PDB entry 8PHV | X-ray diffraction, 1.97 A resolution | chains A and B

[Chain A]
Molecule: Cell division cycle protein 123 homolog
From: Homo sapiens
Reference sequence: O75794 (CD123_HUMAN); residue numbers follow UniProt; this construct covers 1-336
Chain sequence (356 residues; each row starts with the number of its first residue; numbers below 1 keep their minus sign (Mse-19 is residue -19)):
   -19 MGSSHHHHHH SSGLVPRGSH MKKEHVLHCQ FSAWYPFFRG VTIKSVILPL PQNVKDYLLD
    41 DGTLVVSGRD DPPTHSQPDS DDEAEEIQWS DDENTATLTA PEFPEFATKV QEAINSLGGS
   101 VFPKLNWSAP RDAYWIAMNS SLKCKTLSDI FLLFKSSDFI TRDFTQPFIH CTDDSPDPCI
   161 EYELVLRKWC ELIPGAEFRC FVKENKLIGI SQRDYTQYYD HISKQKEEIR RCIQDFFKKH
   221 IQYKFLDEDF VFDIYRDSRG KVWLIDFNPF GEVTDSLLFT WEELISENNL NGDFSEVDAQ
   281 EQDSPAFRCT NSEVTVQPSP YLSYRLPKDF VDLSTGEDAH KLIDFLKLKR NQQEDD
Disordered / not traced: -19 to 0, 50-66, 71-74, 294-299, 311-317
Modified / non-standard residues: Mse-19 (selenomethionine); Mse1 (selenomethionine; parent Met); Mse118 (selenomethionine; parent Met)
Construct notes: initiating methionine (-19); expression tag (-18 to 0)
Residues lining bound ligands: ATP (adenosine-5'-triphosphate): Ile23, Phe102, Lys104, Trp107, Ser108, Ala109, Arg111, Arg167, Lys168, Trp169, Cys170, Leu172, Glu177, Arg179, Arg193, Asp233, Ile245, Asp246, Asn248
UniProt features mapped onto this chain:
  - binding site (ATP): Lys104, Trp107, Ala109, Arg111, Arg167, Lys168, Trp169, Cys170, Glu177, Arg179, Arg193, Asp233, Asp246, Asn248
  - binding site (Mg(2+)): Asp246, Asn248
  - modified residue: Ser60 (Phosphoserine)
  - mutagenesis: Asp233 (D233A: Severely disrupts assembly factor activity), Asp246 (D246A: Severely disrupts assembly factor activity)

[Chain B]
Molecule: Eukaryotic translation initiation factor 2 subunit 3
From: Homo sapiens
Notes: EC 3.6.5.3
Reference sequence: P41091 (IF2G_HUMAN); the author numbering skips numbers that UniProt does not, so the offset changes along the chain: 362-382 = UniProt 363-383; 384-472 = UniProt 384-472
Chain sequence (111 residues; row label = number of the first residue in the row; note: 1 number in that range is skipped by the numbering (no residue carries it; nothing is unmodelled there)):
   361 MALPEIFTEL EISYFLLRRL LG
   384 VRTEGDKKAA KVQKLSKNEV LMVNIGSLST GGRVSAVKAD LGKIVLTNPV CTEVGEKIAL
   444 SRRVEKHWRL IGWGQIRRGV TIKPTVDDD
Disordered / not traced: 361, 384-391, 466-472
Modified / non-standard residues: Mse361 (selenomethionine); Mse405 (selenomethionine; parent Met)
Construct notes: initiating methionine (361)
UniProt features mapped onto this chain:
  - region: Gly457 to Val469 (Interacts with CDC123)

[How chain A and chain B interact]
Pairs across the interface (94; chain A residue first):
  Leu38(A) - Lys449(B)
  Leu39(A) - Lys449(B)  hydrogen bond (backbone-side chain)
  Asp40(A) - Lys449(B)
  Asp41(A) - Val447(B)
  Asp41(A) - Glu448(B)  hydrogen bond (backbone-backbone)
  Asp41(A) - Lys449(B)  salt bridge
  Gly42(A) - Arg446(B)
  Thr43(A) - Glu402(B)  hydrogen bond
  Thr43(A) - Arg445(B)
  Thr43(A) - Arg446(B)
  Leu44(A) - Asn401(B)
  Leu44(A) - Glu402(B)
  Leu44(A) - Val403(B)  hydrogen bond (backbone-backbone)
  Leu44(A) - Trp451(B)  hydrophobic
  Val45(A) - Asn401(B)
  Arg49(A) - Asn401(B)
  Arg49(A) - Arg416(B)
  Ile67(A) - Glu371(B)
  Gln68(A) - Lys421(B)
  Trp69(A) - Ala419(B)  hydrophobic
  Trp69(A) - Val420(B)
  Trp69(A) - Lys421(B)
  Trp69(A) - Leu424(B)
  Trp69(A) - Gly425(B)
  Trp69(A) - Lys426(B)
  Thr75(A) - Lys400(B)
  Thr75(A) - Val420(B)
  Ala76(A) - Ser399(B)
  Ala76(A) - Lys400(B)  hydrogen bond (backbone-backbone)
  Thr77(A) - Lys400(B)
  Thr77(A) - Asn401(B)
  Leu78(A) - Ser399(B)
  Leu78(A) - Lys400(B)  hydrogen bond (backbone-backbone)
  Leu78(A) - Asn401(B)  hydrogen bond (backbone-side chain)
  Trp115(A) - Mse405(B)  hydrophobic
  Trp115(A) - Ser412(B)
  Trp115(A) - Thr413(B)
  Trp115(A) - Asn431(B)
  Trp115(A) - Trp451(B)
  Ile116(A) - Gly414(B)
  Ile116(A) - Thr430(B)  hydrogen bond (backbone-side chain)
  Ala117(A) - Asn431(B)  hydrogen bond (backbone-side chain)
  Mse118(A) - Thr430(B)
  Mse118(A) - Asn431(B)
  Mse118(A) - Pro432(B)
  Asn119(A) - Asn431(B)  hydrogen bond (backbone-side chain)
  Ser120(A) - Asn431(B)  hydrogen bond
  Lys135(A) - Arg446(B)  hydrogen bond (backbone-side chain)
  Ser136(A) - Arg446(B)
  Ser136(A) - Trp451(B)  hydrogen bond (backbone-side chain)
  Ser137(A) - Arg446(B)  hydrogen bond (backbone-side chain)
  Asp138(A) - Arg446(B)  salt bridge
  Asp138(A) - Lys449(B)
  Asp138(A) - His450(B)  salt bridge
  Thr141(A) - Arg446(B)  hydrogen bond
  Thr141(A) - Lys449(B)
  Thr145(A) - Lys449(B)
  Tyr304(A) - Mse405(B)
  Arg305(A) - Mse405(B)
  Arg305(A) - Asn407(B)  hydrogen bond (backbone-side chain)
  Arg305(A) - Ser410(B)  hydrogen bond (side chain-backbone)
  Arg305(A) - Leu411(B)
  Arg305(A) - Ser412(B)  hydrogen bond (backbone-side chain)
  Leu306(A) - Mse405(B)
  Pro307(A) - Mse405(B)
  Pro307(A) - Ser444(B)
  Pro307(A) - Trp451(B)
  Pro307(A) - Leu453(B)  hydrophobic
  Lys308(A) - His450(B)
  Lys308(A) - Trp451(B)  hydrogen bond (backbone-backbone)
  Asp309(A) - Leu381(B)
  Asp309(A) - Trp451(B)
  Asp309(A) - Arg452(B)  salt bridge
  Asp309(A) - Leu453(B)  hydrogen bond (side chain-backbone)
  Leu322(A) - Ala442(B)  hydrophobic
  Leu322(A) - Leu453(B)  hydrophobic
  Ile323(A) - Lys440(B)
  Ile323(A) - Ile441(B)
  Ile323(A) - Trp456(B)
  Phe325(A) - Leu381(B)  hydrophobic
  Leu326(A) - Leu377(B)
  Leu326(A) - Gly455(B)
  Leu326(A) - Trp456(B)
  Lys327(A) - Lys440(B)
  Lys327(A) - Trp456(B)
  Lys329(A) - Leu381(B)
  Arg330(A) - Phe375(B)
  Arg330(A) - Leu376(B)  hydrogen bond (side chain-backbone)
  Arg330(A) - Leu377(B)
  Arg330(A) - Trp456(B)
  Gln333(A) - Leu377(B)
  Gln333(A) - Arg378(B)  hydrogen bond (side chain-backbone)
  Gln333(A) - Arg379(B)  hydrogen bond (side chain-backbone)
  Glu334(A) - Arg378(B)
Interface residues without a listed pair, chain A (48 interface residues in all): Val46, Ser70, Leu132, Phe310, Ala319
Interface residues without a listed pair, chain B (48 interface residues in all): Leu398, Gly409, Arg460, Arg461

[Overview]
The chain A/chain B interface involves 48 residues from each chain; the contacts include 23 hydrogen bonds and
4 salt bridges. Polar contacts include Asp41(A)-Lys449(B), Asp138(A)-Arg446(B) and Asp138(A)-His450(B).
Ligands of chain A: ATP.
Here chain A is Cell division cycle protein 123 homolog and chain B is Eukaryotic translation initiation
factor 2 subunit 3, both from Homo sapiens. Entry 8PHV (Structure of Human selenomethionylated Cdc123 bound to
domain 3 of eIF2 gamma) was determined by X-ray diffraction (same publication as 8PHD).
